Entry 3HQQ (X-ray diffraction, 5.07 A resolution (low resolution: residue-level contacts below are approximate; hydrogen-bond / salt-bridge calls are withheld)); this record covers chains H and J of the 4 polymer chains in the assembly.

[Chain H (and J)]
Name: Pyruvate kinase
From: Leishmania mexicana
Notes: EC 2.7.1.40; chain J of this document is another copy of the same molecule, construct and numbering; everything in this record applies to it too
UniProtKB: Q27686 (KPYK_LEIME); residues 0-498 here correspond to UniProt positions 1-499 (UniProt number = residue number + 1)
Chain sequence (499 residues; each row starts with the number of its first residue; numbering starts at 0):
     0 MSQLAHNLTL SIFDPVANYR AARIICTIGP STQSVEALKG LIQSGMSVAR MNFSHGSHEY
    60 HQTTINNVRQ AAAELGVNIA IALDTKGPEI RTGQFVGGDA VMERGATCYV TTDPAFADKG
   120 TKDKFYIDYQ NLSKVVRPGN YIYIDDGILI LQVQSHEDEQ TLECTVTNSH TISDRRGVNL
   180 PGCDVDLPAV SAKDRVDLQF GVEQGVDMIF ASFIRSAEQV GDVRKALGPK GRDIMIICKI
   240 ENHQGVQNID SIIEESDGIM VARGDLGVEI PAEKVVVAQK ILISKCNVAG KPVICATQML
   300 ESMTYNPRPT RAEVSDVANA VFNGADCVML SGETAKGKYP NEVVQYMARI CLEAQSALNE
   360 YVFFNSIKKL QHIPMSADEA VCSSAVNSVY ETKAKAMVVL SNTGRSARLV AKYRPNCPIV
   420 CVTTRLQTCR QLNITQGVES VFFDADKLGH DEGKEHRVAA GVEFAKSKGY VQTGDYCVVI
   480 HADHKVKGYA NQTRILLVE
Disordered / not traced: 0
Small-molecule neighbours: 2,6-di-O-phosphono-beta-D-fructofuranose (FDP): Leu-399, Ser-400, Asn-401, Thr-402, Gly-403, Arg-404, Ser-405, Lys-453, Arg-456, Ile-479, His-480, Ala-481, Val-485, Lys-486, Gly-487, Tyr-488, Ala-489
Curated features (UniProtKB/Swiss-Prot):
  - binding site (substrate): Arg-49, Gly-263, Asp-264, Thr-296
  - binding site (ATP): Asn-51 to His-54, Arg-90
  - binding site (K(+)): Asn-51, Ser-53, Asp-83, Thr-84
  - binding site (Mg(2+)): Glu-240, Asp-264
  - site: Lys-238 (Transition state stabilizer)

[Interface between chain H and chain J]
Pairs across the interface - 65 pairs, chain H then chain J:
  Gln-2(H) / Lys-279(J)
  Leu-3(H) / Ser-283(J)
  Leu-3(H) / Ser-365(J)
  Leu-3(H) / Leu-369(J)
  Asn-6(H) / Lys-279(J)
  Asn-6(H) / Ile-280(J)
  Asn-6(H) / Ser-283(J)
  Leu-7(H) / Ser-283(J)
  Leu-7(H) / Lys-284(J)
  Leu-9(H) / Val-276(J)
  Leu-9(H) / Ile-280(J)
  Ser-10(H) / Val-276(J)
  Ile-11(H) / Ile-269(J)
  Ile-11(H) / Lys-273(J)
  Ile-11(H) / Val-276(J)
  Ile-11(H) / Ala-277(J)
  Phe-12(H) / His-242(J)
  His-242(H) / Phe-12(J)
  Val-245(H) / Ile-11(J)
  Arg-262(H) / Arg-310(J)
  Gly-263(H) / Arg-310(J)
  Ile-269(H) / Ile-11(J)
  Glu-272(H) / Arg-348(J)
  Glu-272(H) / Glu-352(J)
  Lys-273(H) / Ile-11(J)
  Lys-273(H) / Glu-352(J)
  Val-276(H) / Leu-9(J)
  Val-276(H) / Ser-10(J)
  Val-276(H) / Ile-11(J)
  Val-276(H) / Glu-352(J)
  Ala-277(H) / Ile-11(J)
  Lys-279(H) / Asn-6(J)
  Ile-280(H) / Asn-6(J)
  Ile-280(H) / Leu-9(J)
  Ser-283(H) / Leu-3(J)
  Ser-283(H) / Asn-6(J)
  Lys-284(H) / Leu-7(J)
  Thr-296(H) / Arg-310(J)
  Gln-297(H) / Pro-308(J)
  Gln-297(H) / Thr-309(J)
  Gln-297(H) / Arg-310(J)
  Gln-297(H) / Ala-311(J)
  Met-298(H) / Ala-311(J)
  Thr-309(H) / Glu-312(J)
  Arg-310(H) / Arg-262(J)
  Arg-310(H) / Gly-263(J)
  Arg-310(H) / Thr-296(J)
  Arg-310(H) / Gln-297(J)
  Ala-311(H) / Gln-297(J)
  Ala-311(H) / Met-298(J)
  Ala-311(H) / Ala-311(J)
  Ala-311(H) / Glu-312(J)
  Ala-311(H) / Asp-315(J)
  Glu-312(H) / Thr-309(J)
  Glu-312(H) / Ala-311(J)
  Ser-314(H) / Asp-315(J)
  Asp-315(H) / Arg-310(J)
  Asp-315(H) / Ala-311(J)
  Asp-315(H) / Ser-314(J)
  Asn-318(H) / Asn-318(J)
  Glu-352(H) / Glu-272(J)
  Glu-352(H) / Lys-273(J)
  Glu-352(H) / Val-276(J)
  Ser-365(H) / Leu-3(J)
  Leu-369(H) / Leu-3(J)
Interface residues without a listed pair, chain H (43 interface residues in all): Asp-13, Ile-147, Val-275, Glu-300, Arg-307, Ala-317, Phe-321, Arg-348, Ile-366
Interface residues without a listed pair, chain J (45 interface residues in all): Gln-2, Ile-147, Val-245, Val-275, Glu-300, Arg-307, Val-313, Ala-317, Phe-321, Ile-349, Ile-366

[Overview]
The interface between chain H and chain J involves 43 residues on one side and 45 on the other. Bound to chain
H: 2,6-di-O-phosphono-beta-D-fructofuranose. From UniProt: 4 substrate-binding residues, 5 ATP-binding
residues, 4 K+-binding residues and Mg2+-binding residues Glu-240(H) and Asp-264(H) on chain H.
Chain H and chain J are both Pyruvate kinase (Leishmania mexicana); the structure, Crystal structure of
Leishmania mexicana pyruvate kinase (LmPYK) in complex with Fructose 2,6 bisphosphate, was determined by X-ray
diffraction, deposited together with 3HQN, 3HQO and 3HQP.
